2W0C - chains A and C of the 16 polymer chains in the assembly; structure by X-ray diffraction, 7.00 A resolution (low resolution: residue-level contacts below are approximate; hydrogen-bond / salt-bridge calls are withheld).

== Chain A (and C) ==
Protein: Major capsid protein P2
Organism: Pseudoalteromonas phage PM2
Notes: chain C of this document is another copy of the same molecule, construct and numbering; everything in this record applies to it too
Reference sequence: P15794 (CAPSD_BPPM2); residue numbers follow UniProt; this construct covers 1-269
Amino-acid sequence (269 residues; numbered 1 to 269; the number before each row is that of its first residue):
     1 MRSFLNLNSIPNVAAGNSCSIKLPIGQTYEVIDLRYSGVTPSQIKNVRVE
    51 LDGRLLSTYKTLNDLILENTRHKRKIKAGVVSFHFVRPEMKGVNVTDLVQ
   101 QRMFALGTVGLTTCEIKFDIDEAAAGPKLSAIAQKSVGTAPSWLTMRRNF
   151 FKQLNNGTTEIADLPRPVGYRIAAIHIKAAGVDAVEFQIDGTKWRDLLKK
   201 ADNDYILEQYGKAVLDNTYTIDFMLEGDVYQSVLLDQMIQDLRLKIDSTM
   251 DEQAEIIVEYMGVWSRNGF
Ion coordination: Ca2+: Met103, Ala105, Pro141, Trp143

== How chain A and chain C interact ==
Contacting residue pairs - 52 pairs, chain A then chain C:
  Met1(A) with Phe187(C); Trp194(C); Phe223(C); Gln231(C); Val233(C)
  Arg2(A) with Trp194(C); Tyr210(C); Leu225(C); Glu226(C); Gln231(C)
  Ser3(A) with Trp194(C)
  Phe4(A) with Trp194(C); Arg195(C); Asp196(C); Leu198(C); Ile206(C); Leu225(C)
  Leu5(A) with Lys193(C); Asp196(C)
  Asn6(A) with Asp196(C); Leu197(C); Leu198(C)
  Glu30(A) with Glu226(C)
  Val31(A) with Gln209(C)
  Asp33(A) with Tyr205(C); Ile206(C); Gln209(C)
  Arg35(A) with Ala201(C); Asp202(C)
  Lys75(A) with Glu208(C); Gln209(C)
  Lys77(A) with Tyr205(C)
  Val80(A) with Tyr205(C)
  Ser82(A) with Tyr205(C); Gln209(C)
  His84(A) with Gln209(C)
  Thr96(A) with Gly92(C); Val93(C); Asn94(C); Val95(C)
  Asp97(A) with Lys91(C)
  Leu98(A) with Lys91(C); Gly92(C); Glu226(C); Asp228(C)
  Arg102(A) with Glu226(C); Asp228(C); Gln231(C)
  Ile132(A) with Asp202(C)
  Gln134(A) with Ile206(C); Gln209(C); Tyr210(C)
Also at the interface, not in a pair above, chain A (24 interface residues in all): Val81, Val99, Gln101
Also at the interface, not in a pair above, chain C (29 interface residues in all): Asp97, Ile189, Tyr230, Ser232

== Summary ==
Chain A and chain C form an interface of 24 and 29 residues respectively. The Ca2+ site is built by Met103(A),
Ala105(A), Pro141(A) and Trp143(A).
Chain A and chain C are both Major capsid protein P2 (Pseudoalteromonas phage PM2); the structure, X-ray
structure of the entire lipid-containing bacteriophage PM2, was determined by X-ray diffraction together with
2VVD, 2VVE and 2VVF from the same study.
